1HFQ - chain A; structure by X-ray diffraction, 2.10 A resolution.

[Chain A]
Molecule: Dihydrofolate reductase
From: Homo sapiens
Notes: EC 1.5.1.3
Reference sequence: P00374 (DYR_HUMAN); residues 1-186 here = UniProt positions 1-186
Sequence (186 residues; numbered 1 to 186; the number before each row is that of its first residue):
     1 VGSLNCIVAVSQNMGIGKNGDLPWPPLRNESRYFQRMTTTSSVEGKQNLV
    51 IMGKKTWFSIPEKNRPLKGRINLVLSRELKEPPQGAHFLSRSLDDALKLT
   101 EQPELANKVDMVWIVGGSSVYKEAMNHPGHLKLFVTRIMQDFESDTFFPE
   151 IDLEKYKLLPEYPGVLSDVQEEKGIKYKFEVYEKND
Construct notes: engineered mutation Ser31 (Phe in P00374)
Small-molecule neighbours:
  - MOT (N-[4-[(2,4-diaminofuro[2,3d]pyrimidin-5-yl)methyl]methylamino]-benzoyl]-L-glutamate): Ile7, Val8, Ala9, Leu22, Glu30, Ser31, Arg32, Phe34, Gln35, Ser59, Ile60, Pro61, Asn64, Leu67, Arg70, Val115, Tyr121, Thr136
  - NADPH (NDP; NADPH dihydro-nicotinamide-adenine-dinucleotide phosphate): Val8, Ala9, Ile16, Gly17, Lys18, Gly20, Asp21, Leu22, Trp24, Gly53, Lys54, Lys55, Thr56, Ser59, Leu75, Ser76, Arg77, Glu78, Arg91, Ser92, Leu93, Val115, Gly116, Gly117, Ser118, Ser119, Val120, Tyr121, Glu123, Thr146

[Overview]
Chain A binds NADPH and compound MOT.
Chain A is Dihydrofolate reductase (Homo sapiens); the structure, Comparison of ternary crystal complexes of
human dihydrofolate reductase with NADPH and a classical antitumor furopyrimdine, was determined by X-ray
diffraction, deposited together with 1HFP and 1HFR.
